9BL9 - chains A and G of the 4 polymer chains in the assembly; structure by X-ray diffraction, 2.60 A resolution.

Chain A:
Molecule: MHC class I antigen
From: Homo sapiens
UniProt: A0A411J078 (A0A411J078_HUMAN); residues 1-276 here correspond to UniProt positions 25-300 (UniProt number = residue number + 24)
Chain sequence (276 residues; row label = number of the first residue in the row):
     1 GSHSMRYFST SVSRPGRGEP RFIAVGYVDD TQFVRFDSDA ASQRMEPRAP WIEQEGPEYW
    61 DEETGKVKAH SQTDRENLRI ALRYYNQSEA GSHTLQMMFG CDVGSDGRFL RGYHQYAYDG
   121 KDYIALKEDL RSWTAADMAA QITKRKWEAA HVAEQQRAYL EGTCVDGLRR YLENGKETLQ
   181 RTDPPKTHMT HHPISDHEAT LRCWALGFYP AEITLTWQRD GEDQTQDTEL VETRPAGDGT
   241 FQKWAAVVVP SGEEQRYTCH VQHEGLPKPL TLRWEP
Disordered / not traced: 1, 226-227
Disulfide bonds: C203-C259

Chain G:
Molecule: Killer cell immunoglobulin-like receptor 3DL1
From: Homo sapiens
UniProt: A0A5J6VN80 (A0A5J6VN80_HUMAN); residues 1-299 here correspond to UniProt positions 22-320 (UniProt number = residue number + 21)
Chain sequence (305 residues; row label = number of the first residue in the row):
     1 HMGGQDKPFL SAWPSAVVPR GGHVTLRCHY RHRFNNFMLY KEDRIHVPIF HGRLFQESFN
    61 MSPVTTAHAG NYTCRGSHPH SPTGWSAASN PVVIMVTGNH RKPSLLAHPG PLVKSGERVI
   121 LQCWSDIMFE HFFLHKEGIS KDPSRLVGQI HDGVSKANFS IGPMMFALAG TYRCYGSVTH
   181 TPYQLSAPSD PLDIVVTGPY EKPSLSAQPG PKVQAGESVT LSCSSRSSYD MYHLSREGGA
   241 HERRLPAVRK VNRTFQADFP LGPATHGGTY RCFGSFRHSP YEWSDPSDPL LVSVTGNPSH
   301 HHHHH
Disordered / not traced: 1-6, 210-218, 241, 264-265, 294-305
Disulfide bonds: C28-C74, C123-C174, C223-C272
Covalent attachments: N-acetylglucosamine (NAG) linked to N60, N158
Construct notes: expression tag (300-305)
From the paper describing this entry:
  - mutagenesis - F166L: decreased binding to MHC class I antigen (chain A)

How chain A and chain G interact:
Contacting residue pairs (37; chain A residue first):
  G16(A) - F9(G)
  G16(A) - S11(G)
  G16(A) - H29(G)
  G16(A) - F34(G)
  R17(A) - F9(G)
  R17(A) - H29(G)
  G18(A) - F9(G)
  E19(A) - F9(G)
  E19(A) - S140(G)  hydrogen bond
  Q72(A) - M165(G)
  Q72(A) - L168(G)
  T73(A) - F166(G)
  E76(A) - F166(G)
  E76(A) - A167(G)
  N77(A) - F166(G)
  R79(A) - K136(G)
  R79(A) - I139(G)
  I80(A) - F166(G)  hydrophobic
  R83(A) - H278(G)  hydrogen bond (side chain-backbone)
  Y84(A) - H278(G)
  Y84(A) - S279(G)
  E89(A) - W13(G)
  R145(A) - S228(G)  hydrogen bond (side chain-backbone)
  R145(A) - D230(G)  salt bridge
  R145(A) - F276(G)
  K146(A) - Y200(G)
  K146(A) - F276(G)
  K146(A) - S279(G)  hydrogen bond
  K146(A) - E282(G)  salt bridge
  A149(A) - Y200(G)
  A149(A) - E201(G)  hydrogen bond (backbone-backbone)
  A149(A) - S227(G)
  A149(A) - Y229(G)
  A149(A) - F276(G)  hydrophobic
  A150(A) - P199(G)
  A150(A) - Y200(G)  hydrophobic
  H151(A) - E201(G)  salt bridge
Other interface residues (no listed pair), chain A (20 interface residues in all): P15, I142
Other interface residues (no listed pair), chain G (25 interface residues in all): H32, R277

Overview:
20 residues of chain A and 25 residues of chain G are in contact; the contacts include 5 hydrogen bonds and 3
salt bridges. Polar contacts include R145(A)-D230(G), K146(A)-E282(G) and H151(A)-E201(G). Covalently linked
N-acetylglucosamine: at N60(G) and N158(G). From the paper: F166L of chain G reduces binding to MHC class I
antigen (chain A).
Here chain A is MHC class I antigen and chain G is Killer cell immunoglobulin-like receptor 3DL1, both from
Homo sapiens. Entry 9BL9 (KIR3DL1*114 in complex with HLA-A*24:02 presenting the NEF peptide) was determined
by X-ray diffraction together with 9BL2, 9BL3, 9BL4, 9BL5, 9BL6 and 9BLA from the same study.
